3J9L - chains A and K of the 16 polymer chains in the assembly; structure by electron microscopy, 4.00 A resolution.

# Chain A (and K)
Molecule: Apaf-1 related killer DARK
Source organism: Drosophila melanogaster
Notes: chain K of this document is another copy of the same molecule, construct and numbering; everything in this record applies to it too
Reference sequence: Q7KLI1 (Q7KLI1_DROME); residues 1-583 carry their UniProt numbers (583 of 1103 residues fall inside the UniProt entry; the rest is not from it)
Sequence (1103 residues; numbered 1 to 1247; 144 numbers in that range are skipped by the numbering (no residue carries them; nothing is unmodelled there); the number before each row is that of its first residue; X marks 520 residues of unknown identity (built as UNK)):
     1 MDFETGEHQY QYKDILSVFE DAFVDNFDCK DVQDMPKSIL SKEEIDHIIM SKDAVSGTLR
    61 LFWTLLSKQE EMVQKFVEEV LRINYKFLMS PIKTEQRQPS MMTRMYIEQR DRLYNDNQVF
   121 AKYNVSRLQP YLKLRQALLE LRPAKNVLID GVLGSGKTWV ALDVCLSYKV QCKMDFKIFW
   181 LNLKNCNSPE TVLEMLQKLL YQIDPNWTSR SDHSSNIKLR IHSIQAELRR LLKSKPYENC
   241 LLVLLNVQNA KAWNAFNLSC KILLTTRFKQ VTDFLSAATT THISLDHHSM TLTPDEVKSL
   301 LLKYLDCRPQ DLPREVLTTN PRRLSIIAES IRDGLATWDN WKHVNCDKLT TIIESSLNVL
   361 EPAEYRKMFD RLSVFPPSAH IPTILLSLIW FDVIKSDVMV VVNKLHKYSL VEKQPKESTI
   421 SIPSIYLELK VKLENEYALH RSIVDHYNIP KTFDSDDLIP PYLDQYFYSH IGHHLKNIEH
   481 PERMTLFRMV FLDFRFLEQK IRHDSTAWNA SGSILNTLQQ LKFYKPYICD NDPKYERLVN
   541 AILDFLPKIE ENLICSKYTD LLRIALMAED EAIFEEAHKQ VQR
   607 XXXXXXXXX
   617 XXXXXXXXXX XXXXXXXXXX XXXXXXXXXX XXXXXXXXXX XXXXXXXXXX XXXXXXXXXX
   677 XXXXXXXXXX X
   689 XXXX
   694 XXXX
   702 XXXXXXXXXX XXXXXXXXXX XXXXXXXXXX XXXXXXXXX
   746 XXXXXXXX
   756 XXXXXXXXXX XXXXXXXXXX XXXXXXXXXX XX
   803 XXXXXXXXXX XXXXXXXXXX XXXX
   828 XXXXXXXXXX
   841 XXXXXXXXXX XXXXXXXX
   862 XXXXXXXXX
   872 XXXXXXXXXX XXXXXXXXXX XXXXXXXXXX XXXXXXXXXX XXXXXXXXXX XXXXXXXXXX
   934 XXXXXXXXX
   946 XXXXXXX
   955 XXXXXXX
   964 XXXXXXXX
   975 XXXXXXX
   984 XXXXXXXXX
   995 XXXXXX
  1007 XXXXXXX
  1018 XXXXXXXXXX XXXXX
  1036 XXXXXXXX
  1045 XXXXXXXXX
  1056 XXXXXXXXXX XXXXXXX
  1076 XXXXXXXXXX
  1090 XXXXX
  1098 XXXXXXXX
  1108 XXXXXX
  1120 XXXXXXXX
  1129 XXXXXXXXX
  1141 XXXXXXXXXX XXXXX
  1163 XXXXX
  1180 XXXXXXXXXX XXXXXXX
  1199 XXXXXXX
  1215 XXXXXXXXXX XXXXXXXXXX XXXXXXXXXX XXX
Not modelled in the structure: 1-9, 334-335, 390-395, 416-417, 504-515, 531, 550-557, 1247
From the paper describing this entry:
  - self-association interface (contacts with another copy of this molecule); pairs are residue here / residue on that copy: Asp-25/Lys-86 (hydrogen bond), Asp-25/Phe-87, Phe-87/Phe-87 (pi stacking), Asp-273/Arg-332
  - binding site for 2'-deoxyadenosine 5'-triphosphate: Gly-154, Gly-156, Lys-157, Thr-158, Asn-246, Arg-267, Tyr-304

# How chain A and chain K interact
Pairs across the interface (32):
  Arg-142(A) / Gln-11(K)
  Arg-142(A) / Asp-14(K)  salt bridge
  Arg-142(A) / Asp-111(K)  salt bridge
  Ala-144(A) / Asp-111(K)
  Ala-144(A) / Asn-115(K)  hydrogen bond (backbone-side chain)
  Asn-146(A) / Asn-115(K)
  His-213(A) / Gln-197(K)
  His-213(A) / Ser-209(K)
  Leu-219(A) / Glu-194(K)
  Leu-219(A) / Gln-197(K)
  Leu-219(A) / Tyr-201(K)
  His-222(A) / Lys-198(K)
  His-222(A) / Tyr-201(K)
  His-222(A) / Gln-202(K)
  Ala-226(A) / Tyr-201(K)
  Ala-226(A) / Pro-205(K)
  Glu-227(A) / Pro-205(K)
  Arg-229(A) / Arg-112(K)
  Arg-230(A) / Pro-205(K)
  Lys-233(A) / Arg-112(K)
  Trp-253(A) / Asn-115(K)
  Trp-253(A) / Gln-118(K)
  Asn-254(A) / Asp-116(K)
  Asn-257(A) / Asn-115(K)
  Ser-259(A) / Arg-112(K)
  Phe-274(A) / Gln-118(K)
  Leu-275(A) / Gln-118(K)
  Ser-276(A) / Lys-122(K)
  Ala-278(A) / Ala-121(K)
  Asn-403(A) / Asp-333(K)
  Lys-404(A) / Lys-348(K)
  Lys-413(A) / Asp-333(K)  salt bridge
Other interface residues (no listed pair), chain A (28 interface residues in all): Lys-145, Ser-223, Asp-273, Thr-279, Ser-396, Lys-407
Other interface residues (no listed pair), chain K (27 interface residues in all): Tyr-10, Ile-107, Glu-108, Val-119, Tyr-123, Leu-193, Asn-206, Arg-332, Val-344

# In short
The interface between chain A and chain K involves 28 residues on one side and 27 on the other; the contacts
include 1 hydrogen bond and 3 salt bridges. Among the polar pairs are Arg-142(A)/Asp-14(K),
Arg-142(A)/Asp-111(K) and Lys-413(A)/Asp-333(K). The paper reports a binding site for 2'-deoxyadenosine
5'-triphosphate at Gly-154(A), Gly-156(A) and Lys-157(A) among others; a self-association interface involving
Asp-25(A), Lys-86(A) and Phe-87(A) among others.
Both chains are Apaf-1 related killer DARK (Drosophila melanogaster). Entry 3J9L (Structure of Dark apoptosome
from Drosophila melanogaster) was determined by electron microscopy together with 3J9K from the same study.
